7VGO - chain A; structure by X-ray diffraction, 1.20 A resolution.

# Chain A
Protein: Lysozyme C
From: Gallus gallus
Notes: EC 3.2.1.17
UniProt: P00698 (LYSC_CHICK); residues 1-129 here correspond to UniProt positions 19-147 (UniProt number = residue number + 18)
Amino-acid sequence (129 residues; numbered 1 to 129; the number before each row is that of its first residue):
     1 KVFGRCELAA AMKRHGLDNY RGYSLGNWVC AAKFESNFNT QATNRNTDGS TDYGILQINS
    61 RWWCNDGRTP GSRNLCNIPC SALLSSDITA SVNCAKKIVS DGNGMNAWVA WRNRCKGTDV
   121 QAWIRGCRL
Disulfides: Cys6-Cys127, Cys30-Cys115, Cys64-Cys80, Cys76-Cys94
Bound ions: Na+ site 1 near Glu35 (its only coordinating residue here); Na+ site 2: Ser60, Cys64, Ser72, Arg73
Curated features (UniProtKB/Swiss-Prot):
  - active site: Glu35, Asp52
  - binding site (substrate): Asp101

# In short
Ser60, Cys64, Ser72 and Arg73 coordinate Na+ site 2. UniProt lists active-site residues Glu35 and Asp52 and
substrate-binding residue Asp101.
Chain A is Lysozyme C (Gallus gallus); the structure, Hen egg lysozyme, was determined by X-ray diffraction,
deposited together with 7VGP.
